2Z2N - chain A; structure by X-ray diffraction, 1.65 A resolution.

# Chain A
Protein: virginiamycin B lyase
Source organism: Staphylococcus aureus
Notes: EC 4.2.99.-, 5.5.1.-
UniProt: Q53744 (Q53744_STAAU); residue numbers follow UniProt; this construct covers 1-299
Chain sequence (299 residues; numbered 1 to 299; the number before each row is that of its first residue):
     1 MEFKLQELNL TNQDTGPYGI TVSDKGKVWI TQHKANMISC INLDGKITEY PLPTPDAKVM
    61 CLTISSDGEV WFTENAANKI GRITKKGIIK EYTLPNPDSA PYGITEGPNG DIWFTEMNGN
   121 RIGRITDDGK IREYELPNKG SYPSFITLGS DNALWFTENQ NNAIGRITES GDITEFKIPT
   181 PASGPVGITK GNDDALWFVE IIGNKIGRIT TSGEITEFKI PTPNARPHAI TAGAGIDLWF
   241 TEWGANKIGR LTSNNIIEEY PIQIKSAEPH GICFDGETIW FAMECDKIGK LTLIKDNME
Disordered / not traced: 1, 295-299
Modified positions: Mse1, Mse298 (selenomethionine); Mse37, Mse60, Mse117, Mse283 (selenomethionine; parent Met)
From the paper describing this entry:
  - mutagenesis - H228A, H270A: abolished catalytic activity
  - mutagenesis - Y18F (4-fold): decreased binding to quinupristin
  - mutagenesis - Y18F, E268Q, E284Q: decreased catalytic activity
  - catalytic residues: His270 (proposed by the authors, not directly observed)

# In short
From the paper: the catalytic residue His270; Y18F, E268Q and E284Q reduce catalytic activity; 5 substitutions
were tested in all.
Chain A is virginiamycin B lyase (Staphylococcus aureus); the structure, Crystal Structure of selenomethionine
substituted virginiamycin B lyase from Staphylococcus aureus, was determined by X-ray diffraction (same
publication as 2Z2O and 2Z2P).
